PDB entry 3L3G | X-ray diffraction, 2.10 A resolution | chains A and B of the 3 polymer chains in the assembly

# Chain A
Name: HLA class I histocompatibility antigen, B-44 alpha chain
Source organism: Homo sapiens
Notes: fragment: extracellular domain
UniProt: P30481 (1B44_HUMAN); residues 1-276 here correspond to UniProt positions 25-300 (UniProt number = residue number + 24)
Chain sequence (276 residues; row label = number of the first residue in the row):
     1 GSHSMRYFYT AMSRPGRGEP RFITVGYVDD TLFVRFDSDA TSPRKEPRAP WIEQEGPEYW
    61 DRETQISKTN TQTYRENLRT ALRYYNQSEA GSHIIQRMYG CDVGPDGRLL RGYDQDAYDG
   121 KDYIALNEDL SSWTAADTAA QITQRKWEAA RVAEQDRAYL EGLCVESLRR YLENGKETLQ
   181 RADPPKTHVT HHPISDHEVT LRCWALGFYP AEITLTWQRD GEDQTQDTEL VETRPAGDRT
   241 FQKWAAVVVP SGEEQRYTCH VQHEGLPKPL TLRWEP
Disulfides: C101-C164, C203-C259

# Chain B
Name: Beta-2-microglobulin
Source organism: Homo sapiens
UniProt: P61769 (B2MG_HUMAN); residues 1-99 here correspond to UniProt positions 21-119 (UniProt number = residue number + 20)
Chain sequence (99 residues; numbered 1 to 99; the number before each row is that of its first residue):
     1 IQRTPKIQVY SRHPAENGKS NFLNCYVSGF HPSDIEVDLL KNGERIEKVE HSDLSFSKDW
    61 SFYLLYYTEF TPTEKDEYAC RVNHVTLSQP KIVKWDRDM
Disulfides: C25-C80
UniProt features mapped onto this chain:
  - modified residue: Q2 (Pyrrolidone carboxylic acid)
  - glycosylation: I1 (N-linked (Glc) (glycation) isoleucine), K19 (N-linked (Glc) (glycation) lysine), K41 (N-linked (Glc) (glycation) lysine), K48 (N-linked (Glc) (glycation) lysine), K58 (N-linked (Glc) (glycation) lysine), K91 (N-linked (Glc) (glycation) lysine), K94 (N-linked (Glc) (glycation) lysine)

# How chain A and chain B interact
Residue-residue contacts (60; chain A residue first):
  F8(A) with F56(B), hydrophobic
  Y9(A) with F56(B)
  T10(A) with L54(B); F56(B); F62(B)
  M12(A) with D34(B)
  R17(A) with D34(B), salt bridge
  V25(A) with D53(B); L54(B); S55(B)
  Y27(A) with S55(B), hydrogen bond; Y63(B), hydrogen bond
  L32(A) with D53(B)
  R35(A) with D53(B), salt bridge
  R48(A) with D53(B), salt bridge
  I94(A) with P32(B), hydrophobic; S33(B)
  Q96(A) with H31(B), hydrogen bond; F56(B); W60(B), hydrogen bond (side chain-backbone); F62(B)
  R97(A) with F56(B)
  M98(A) with K58(B); W60(B), hydrophobic
  Q115(A) with W60(B)
  D116(A) with W60(B)
  A117(A) with W60(B), hydrophobic
  D119(A) with I1(B); H31(B)
  G120(A) with R3(B); H31(B); W60(B)
  K121(A) with I1(B)
  D122(A) with W60(B), hydrogen bond
  H192(A) with D98(B)
  R202(A) with D98(B), hydrogen bond (side chain-backbone)
  W204(A) with D98(B); M99(B)
  V231(A) with Q8(B)
  E232(A) with K6(B), salt bridge; Q8(B), hydrogen bond (backbone-side chain); Y26(B); S28(B), hydrogen bond
  T233(A) with Y26(B)
  R234(A) with Q8(B), hydrogen bond; Y10(B); M99(B), hydrogen bond (side chain-backbone)
  P235(A) with Y10(B), hydrogen bond (backbone-side chain); N24(B); Y26(B); L65(B)
  A236(A) with R12(B), hydrogen bond (backbone-side chain); N24(B), hydrogen bond (backbone-side chain)
  G237(A) with R12(B), hydrogen bond (backbone-side chain); L65(B)
  D238(A) with R12(B)
  Q242(A) with Y10(B); S11(B), hydrogen bond (side chain-backbone); R12(B), hydrogen bond (side chain-backbone)
  W244(A) with M99(B), hydrogen bond (side chain-backbone)
Interface residues without a listed pair, chain A (36 interface residues in all): I23, L206
Interface residues without a listed pair, chain B (28 interface residues in all): P14, S57, D59

# Overview
36 residues of chain A face 28 of chain B across their interface; the contacts include 17 hydrogen bonds and 4
salt bridges. Polar contacts include R17(A)-D34(B), R35(A)-D53(B) and R48(A)-D53(B).
Here chain A is HLA class I histocompatibility antigen, B-44 alpha chain and chain B is Beta-2-microglobulin,
both from Homo sapiens. Entry 3L3G (Crystal structure of HLA-B*4402 in complex with the R5A mutant of a
self-peptide derived from DPA*0201) was determined by X-ray diffraction, deposited together with 3L3D, 3L3H,
3L3I, 3L3J and 3L3K.
